Entry 6JNR (X-ray diffraction, 2.30 A resolution); this record covers chains A and B of the 4 polymer chains in the assembly.

[Chain A]
Protein: Retinoic acid receptor RXR-alpha
Organism: Homo sapiens
UniProt: P19793 (RXRA_HUMAN); the construct lacks a stretch of the UniProt sequence, so the offset changes along the chain: 241-261 = UniProt 224-244; 262-462 = UniProt 262-462
Chain sequence (243 residues; row label = number of the first residue in the row; a row labelled like 261A-261Q holds insertion residues (261A, then the next letters in order)):
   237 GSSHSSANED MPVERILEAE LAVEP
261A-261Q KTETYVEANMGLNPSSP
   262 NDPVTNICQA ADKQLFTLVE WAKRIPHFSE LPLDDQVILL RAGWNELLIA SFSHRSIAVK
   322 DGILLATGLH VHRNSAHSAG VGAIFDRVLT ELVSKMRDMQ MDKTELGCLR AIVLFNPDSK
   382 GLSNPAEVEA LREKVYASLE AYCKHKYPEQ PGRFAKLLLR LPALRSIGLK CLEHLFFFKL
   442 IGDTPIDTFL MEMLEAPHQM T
Disordered / not traced: 237-245, 261A-261Q, 460-462
Differences from the reference sequence: expression tag (237-240)
Ligand contacts: CU-6PMN (WY5; 7-oxidanyl-2-oxidanylidene-6-(3,5,5,8,8-pentamethyl-6,7-dihydronaphthalen-2-yl)chromene-3-carboxylic acid): Val-265, Ile-268, Cys-269, Ala-271, Ala-272, Gln-275, Trp-305, Asn-306, Leu-309, Ile-310, Phe-313, Arg-316, Ile-324, Leu-326, Ala-327, Val-342, Ile-345, Phe-346, Val-349, Cys-432, His-435, Leu-436, Phe-439
Swiss-Prot annotation at these positions:
  - region: Arg-348 to Gly-368 (Required for nuclear export)
  - binding site (9-cis-retinoate): Arg-316, Ala-327
  - binding site (all-trans-retinoate): Arg-316, Ala-327
  - modified residue (Phosphoserine): Ser-261O, Ser-261P

[Chain B]
Protein: Retinoic acid receptor RXR-alpha
Organism: Homo sapiens
UniProt: P19793 (RXRA_HUMAN); the construct lacks a stretch of the UniProt sequence, so the offset changes along the chain: 240-260 = UniProt 224-244; 261-462 = UniProt 261-462
Chain sequence (243 residues; each row starts with the number of its first residue; a row labelled like 260A-260P holds insertion residues (260A, then the next letters in order)):
   236 GSSHSSANED MPVERILEAE LAVEP
260A-260P KTETYVEANMGLNPSS
   261 PNDPVTNICQ AADKQLFTLV EWAKRIPHFS ELPLDDQVIL LRAGWNELLI ASFSHRSIAV
   321 KDGILLATGL HVHRNSAHSA GVGAIFDRVL TELVSKMRDM QMDKTELGCL RAIVLFNPDS
   381 KGLSNPAEVE ALREKVYASL EAYCKHKYPE QPGRFAKLLL RLPALRSIGL KCLEHLFFFK
   441 LIGDTPIDTF LMEMLEAPHQ MT
Disordered / not traced: 236-244, 260A-260P, 460-462
Differences from the reference sequence: expression tag (236-239)
Ligand contacts: CU-6PMN (WY5; 7-oxidanyl-2-oxidanylidene-6-(3,5,5,8,8-pentamethyl-6,7-dihydronaphthalen-2-yl)chromene-3-carboxylic acid): Val-265, Ile-268, Cys-269, Ala-271, Ala-272, Gln-275, Trp-305, Asn-306, Leu-309, Ile-310, Phe-313, Arg-316, Leu-326, Ala-327, Val-342, Ile-345, Phe-346, Val-349, Cys-432, His-435, Leu-436, Phe-439
Swiss-Prot annotation at these positions:
  - region: Arg-348 to Gly-368 (Required for nuclear export)
  - binding site (9-cis-retinoate): Arg-316, Ala-327
  - binding site (all-trans-retinoate): Arg-316, Ala-327
  - modified residue (Phosphoserine): Ser-260O, Ser-260P

[How chain A and chain B interact]
Pairs across the interface (33; chain A residue first):
  Glu-352(A) / Asp-379(B)
  Lys-356(A) / Asp-379(B)  salt bridge
  Asp-379(A) / Glu-352(B)
  Asp-379(A) / Lys-356(B)  salt bridge
  Asp-379(A) / Arg-421(B)  salt bridge
  Glu-394(A) / Lys-417(B)
  Tyr-397(A) / Gly-413(B)
  Tyr-397(A) / Ala-416(B)  hydrophobic
  Tyr-397(A) / Lys-417(B)
  Tyr-397(A) / Leu-420(B)  hydrophobic
  Glu-401(A) / Glu-401(B)
  Glu-401(A) / Pro-412(B)
  Pro-412(A) / Glu-401(B)
  Phe-415(A) / Ala-416(B)  hydrophobic
  Ala-416(A) / Tyr-397(B)  hydrophobic
  Ala-416(A) / Phe-415(B)  hydrophobic
  Lys-417(A) / Glu-390(B)  salt bridge
  Lys-417(A) / Glu-394(B)
  Lys-417(A) / Tyr-397(B)
  Leu-420(A) / Tyr-397(B)  hydrophobic
  Leu-420(A) / Leu-422(B)  hydrophobic
  Arg-421(A) / Asp-379(B)  salt bridge
  Leu-422(A) / Leu-420(B)  hydrophobic
  Leu-422(A) / Pro-423(B)  hydrophobic
  Pro-423(A) / Leu-422(B)  hydrophobic
  Pro-423(A) / Arg-426(B)
  Ala-424(A) / Arg-426(B)
  Arg-426(A) / Pro-423(B)
  Arg-426(A) / Ala-424(B)
  Arg-426(A) / Ser-427(B)  hydrogen bond
  Ser-427(A) / Arg-426(B)  hydrogen bond
  Ser-427(A) / Leu-430(B)
  Leu-430(A) / Ser-427(B)
Other interface residues (no listed pair), chain A (25 interface residues in all): Ile-373, Pro-378, Glu-390, Arg-393, Lys-405, Gly-413, Leu-419
Other interface residues (no listed pair), chain B (26 interface residues in all): Arg-348, Ile-373, Pro-378, Arg-393, Lys-405, Leu-419

[In short]
25 residues of chain A face 26 of chain B across their interface, with 2 hydrogen bonds and 5 salt bridges.
Polar pairs include Lys-356(A)/Asp-379(B), Asp-379(A)/Arg-421(B) and Lys-417(A)/Glu-390(B). Ligands of chain
A: CU-6PMN. Bound to chain B: CU-6PMN.
Both chains are Retinoic acid receptor RXR-alpha (Homo sapiens). Entry 6JNR (RXRa structure complexed with
CU-6PMN and SRC1 peptide) was determined by X-ray diffraction.
